Entry 7W6P (electron microscopy, 3.47 A resolution); this record covers chains B and H of the 5 polymer chains in the assembly.

Chain B:
Protein: Guanine nucleotide-binding protein G(I)/G(S)/G(T) subunit beta-1
Source organism: Homo sapiens
UniProt: P62873 (GBB1_HUMAN); residue numbers follow UniProt; this construct covers 2-340
Sequence (349 residues; numbered -8 to 340; the number before each row is that of its first residue; numbers below 1 keep their minus sign (His-8 is residue -8)):
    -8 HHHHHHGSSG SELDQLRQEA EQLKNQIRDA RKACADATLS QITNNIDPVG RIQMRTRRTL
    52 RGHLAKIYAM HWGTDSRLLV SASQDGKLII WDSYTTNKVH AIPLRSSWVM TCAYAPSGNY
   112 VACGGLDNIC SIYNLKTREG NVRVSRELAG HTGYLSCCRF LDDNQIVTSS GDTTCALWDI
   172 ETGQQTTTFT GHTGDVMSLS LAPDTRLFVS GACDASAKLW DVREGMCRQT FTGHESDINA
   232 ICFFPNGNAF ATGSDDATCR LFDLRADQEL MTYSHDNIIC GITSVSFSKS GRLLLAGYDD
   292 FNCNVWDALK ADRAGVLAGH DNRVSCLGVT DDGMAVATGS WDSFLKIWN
Not modelled in the structure: -8 to 5
Sequence notes: expression tag (-8 to 1)
UniProt features mapped onto this chain:
  - modified residue: Ser2 (N-acetylserine), His266 (Phosphohistidine)
  - natural variant: Leu30 (L30F: In MRD42; uncertain significance), Arg52 (R52G: In MRD42), Gly64 (G64V: In MRD42), Asp76 (D76E: In MRD42; D76G: In MRD42), Gly77 (G77S: In MRD42), Lys78 (K78R: In MRD42), Ile80 (I80N: In MRD42; I80T: In MRD42), His91 (H91R: In MRD42; uncertain significance), Ala92 (A92T: In MRD42), Pro94 (P94S: In MRD42), Leu95 (L95P: In MRD42), Arg96 (R96L: In MRD42), 5 further natural variant entries in UniProt

Chain H:
Protein: scFv
Source organism: Mus musculus
Notes: antibody fragment or engineered binder
Sequence (307 residues; row label = number of the first residue in the row; note: 4 numbers in that range are skipped by the numbering (no residue carries them; nothing is unmodelled there); a row labelled like 119A-119P holds insertion residues (119A, then the next letters in order); numbers below 1 keep their minus sign (Met-37 is residue -37)):
   -37 MLLVNQSHQG FNKEHTSKMV SAIVLYVLLA AAAHSAFADV QLVESGGGLV QPGGSRKLSC
    23 SASGFAFSSF GMHWVRQAPE KGLEWVAYIS SGSGTIYYAD TVKGRFTISR DDPKNTLFLQ
    83 MTSLRSEDTA MYYCVRSIYY YGSSPFDFWG QGTTLTV
119A-119P SSGGGGSGGGGSGGGG
   124 SDIVMTQATS SVPVTPGESV SISCRSSKSL LHSNGNTYLY WFLQRPGQSP QLLIYRMSNL
   184 ASGVPDRFSG SGSGTAFTLT ISRLEAEDVG VYYCMQHLEY PLTFGAGTKL ELKGSLEVLF
   244 QGPAAAHHHH HHHH
Not modelled in the structure: -37 to 0, 119A-119P, 237-257
Cystine bridges: Cys147-Cys217

Interface between chain B and chain H:
Residue-residue contacts (14):
  Arg68(B) with Tyr103(H)
  Leu69(B) with Tyr103(H), hydrophobic
  Asp83(B) with Tyr103(H)
  Val90(B) with Tyr102(H), hydrophobic
  Arg129(B) with Phe27(H); Arg98(H), hydrogen bond (backbone-side chain); Phe110(H); Ser185(H), hydrogen bond
  Glu130(B) with Gly26(H); Phe27(H); Ala28(H), hydrogen bond (backbone-backbone); Phe32(H)
  Gly131(B) with Phe32(H); Ile100(H)
Also at the interface, not in a pair above, chain B (11 interface residues in all): Asp66, His91, Leu126, Asn132
Also at the interface, not in a pair above, chain H (12 interface residues in all): Ser31, Asp109

Overview:
11 residues of chain B and 12 residues of chain H are in contact, with 3 hydrogen bonds. Polar pairs include
Arg129(B)-Arg98(H), Arg129(B)-Ser185(H) and Glu130(B)-Ala28(H).
Chain B is Guanine nucleotide-binding protein G(I)/G(S)/G(T) subunit beta-1 (Homo sapiens) and chain H is scFv
(Mus musculus); the structure, Cryo-EM structure of the alpha2A adrenergic receptor GoA signaling complex
bound to a G protein biased ..., was determined by electron microscopy together with 7W7E from the same study.
